8QCF - chains M and N of the 13 polymer chains in the assembly; structure by electron microscopy, 2.55 A resolution.

[Chain M]
Molecule: Antiviral helicase SKI2
Organism: Saccharomyces cerevisiae
Notes: EC 3.6.4.13
UniProt: P35207 (SKI2_YEAST); the construct has insertions or renumbered stretches relative to UniProt, so the offset changes along the chain: 1-836 = UniProt 1-836; 840-854 = UniProt 837-851
Chain sequence (1040 residues; each row starts with the number of its first residue):
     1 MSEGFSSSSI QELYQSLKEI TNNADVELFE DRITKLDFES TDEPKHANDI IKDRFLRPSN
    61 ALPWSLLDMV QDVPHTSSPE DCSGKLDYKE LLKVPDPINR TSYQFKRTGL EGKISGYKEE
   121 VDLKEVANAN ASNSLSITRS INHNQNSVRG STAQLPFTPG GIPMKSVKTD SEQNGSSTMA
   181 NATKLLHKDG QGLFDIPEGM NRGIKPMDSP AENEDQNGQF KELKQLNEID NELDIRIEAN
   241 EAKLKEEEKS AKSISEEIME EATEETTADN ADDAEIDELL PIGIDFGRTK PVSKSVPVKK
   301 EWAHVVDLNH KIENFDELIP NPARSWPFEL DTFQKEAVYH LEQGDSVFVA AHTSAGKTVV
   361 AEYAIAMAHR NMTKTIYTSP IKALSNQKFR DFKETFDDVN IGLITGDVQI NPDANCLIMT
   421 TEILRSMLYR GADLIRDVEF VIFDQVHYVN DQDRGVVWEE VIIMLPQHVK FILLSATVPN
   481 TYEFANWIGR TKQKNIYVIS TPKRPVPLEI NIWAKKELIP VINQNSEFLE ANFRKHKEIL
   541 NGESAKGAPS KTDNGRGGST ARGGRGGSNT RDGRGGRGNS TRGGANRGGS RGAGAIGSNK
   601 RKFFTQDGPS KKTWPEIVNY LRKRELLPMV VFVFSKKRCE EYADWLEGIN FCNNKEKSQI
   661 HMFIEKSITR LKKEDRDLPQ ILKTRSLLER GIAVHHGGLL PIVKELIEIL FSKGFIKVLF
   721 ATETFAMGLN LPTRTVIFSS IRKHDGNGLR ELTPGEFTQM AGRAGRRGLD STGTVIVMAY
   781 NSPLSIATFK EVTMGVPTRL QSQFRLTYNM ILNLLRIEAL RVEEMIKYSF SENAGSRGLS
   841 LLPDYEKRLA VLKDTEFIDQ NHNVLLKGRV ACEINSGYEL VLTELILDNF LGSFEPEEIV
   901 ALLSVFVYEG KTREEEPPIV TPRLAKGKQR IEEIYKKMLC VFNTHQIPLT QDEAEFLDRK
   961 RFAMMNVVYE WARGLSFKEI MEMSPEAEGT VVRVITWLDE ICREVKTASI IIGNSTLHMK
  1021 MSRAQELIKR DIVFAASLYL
Not modelled in the structure: 1-300, 308-313, 542-606, 829-840
Construct notes: conflict Gln445 (Glu in P35207), Gly835 (Lys in P35207), Ser836 (Glu in P35207), Ser840 (Thr837 in P35207), Leu842 (Gln839 in P35207), Asp844 (Glu841 in P35207), Tyr845 (His842 in P35207), Arg848 (Gln845 in P35207), Leu849 (Ile846 in P35207), Ala850 (Lys847 in P35207), Lys853 (Gln850 in P35207), Asp854 (Glu851 in P35207); insertion (837-839); expression tag (855-1040)
UniProt features mapped onto this chain:
  - region: Arg556 to Arg577 (RNA-binding RGG-box)
  - motif: Asp444, Val446, His447 (DEVH box)
  - binding site (ATP): Ala351 to Thr358
  - modified residue: Ser209 (Phosphoserine)
Ligand contacts: ATP (adenosine-5'-triphosphate): Phe328, Glu329, Leu330, Asp331, Gln334, His352, Thr353, Ser354, Ala355, Gly356, Lys357, Thr358, Val359, Arg767

[Chain N]
Molecule: 5'hairpin 60U (78-nt RNA)
Sequence (78 nucleotides; each row starts with the number of its first residue; numbers below 1 keep their minus sign (C-18 is residue -18)):
   -18 CUACCCCGAG AGGGGUAGUU UUUUUUUUUU UUUUUUUUUU UUUUUUUUUU UUUUUUUUUU
    42 UUUUUUUUUU UUUUUUUU
Not modelled in the structure: -18 to -1, 34-59

[Chain M / chain N interface]
Residue-residue contacts (17; chain M residue first):
  Phe634(M) - U0(N)  sugar contact
  Ser635(M) - U0(N)  phosphate contact
  Lys636(M) - U1(N)  phosphate contact
  Thr722(M) - U1(N)  hydrogen bond to the phosphate
  Thr722(M) - U2(N)  hydrogen bond to the phosphate
  Glu723(M) - U1(N)  hydrogen bond to the sugar
  Thr724(M) - U2(N)  hydrogen bond to the phosphate
  His744(M) - U0(N)  base contact
  His744(M) - U1(N)  base contact
  Asp745(M) - U1(N)  hydrogen bond to the base
  Gly746(M) - U0(N)  hydrogen bond to the base
  Gly746(M) - U1(N)  hydrogen bond to the base
  Arg993(M) - U3(N)  base contact
  Trp997(M) - U3(N)  base contact
  Glu1000(M) - U5(N)  hydrogen bond to the sugar
  Arg1003(M) - U5(N)  sugar contact
  Arg1003(M) - U6(N)  hydrogen bond to the sugar
Also at the interface, not in a pair above, chain M (14 interface residues in all): Glu909
Also at the interface, not in a pair above, chain N (7 interface residues in all): U4

[In short]
The interface between chain M and chain N involves 14 residues on one side and 7 on the other, with 9 hydrogen
bonds. Polar pairs include Asp745(M)-U1(N), Gly746(M)-U0(N) and Gly746(M)-U1(N). Bound to chain M: ATP.
Curated annotation (UniProt) lists 8 ATP-binding residues on chain M.
Here chain M is Antiviral helicase SKI2 (Saccharomyces cerevisiae) and chain N is 5'hairpin 60U (78-nt RNA).
Entry 8QCF (yeast cytoplasmic exosome-Ski2 complex degrading a RNA substrate) was determined by electron
microscopy, deposited together with 8Q9T, 8QCA and 8QCB.
